2WD8 - chains B and C of the 4 polymer chains in the assembly; structure by X-ray diffraction, 2.10 A resolution.

# Chain B (and C)
Molecule: Pteridine reductase
Organism: Trypanosoma brucei brucei
Notes: EC 1.5.1.33; chain C of this document is another copy of the same molecule, construct and numbering; everything in this record applies to it too
UniProt: O76290 (O76290_TRYBB); numbering as in UniProt (aligned over 1-268)
Sequence (268 residues; each row starts with the number of its first residue):
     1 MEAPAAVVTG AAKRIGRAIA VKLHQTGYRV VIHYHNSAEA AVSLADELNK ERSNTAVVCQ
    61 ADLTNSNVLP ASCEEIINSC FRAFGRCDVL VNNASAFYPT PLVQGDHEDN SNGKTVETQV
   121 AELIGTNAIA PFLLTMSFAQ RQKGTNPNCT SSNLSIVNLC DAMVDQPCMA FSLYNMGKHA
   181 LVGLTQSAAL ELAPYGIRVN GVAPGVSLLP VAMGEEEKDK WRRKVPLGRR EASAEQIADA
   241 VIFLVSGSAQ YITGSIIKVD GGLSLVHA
Disordered / not traced: 1, 104-112, 143-152 (chain C: 1, 104-112, 143-151)
Small-molecule neighbours:
  - NADP (NAP; NADP nicotinamide-adenine-dinucleotide phosphate): Gly10, Ala12, Arg14, Ile15, Gly16, His33, Tyr34, His35, Asn36, Ser37, Ala61, Asp62, Leu63, Thr64, Asn93, Ala94, Ser95, Ala96, Thr126, Asn127, Leu159, Cys160, Asp161, Tyr174, Lys178, Pro204, Gly205, Val206, Ser207, Leu208
  - NADP (VGF; 1-(3,4-dichlorobenzyl)-7-phenyl-1H-benzimidazol-2-amine): Phe97, Asp161, Met163, Cys168, Phe171, Tyr174, Pro204, Gly205, Val206, Leu209, Met213, Trp221, Lys224, Leu263
What the authors report for this chain:
  - binding site for NADP: Phe97, Trp221

# Interface between chain B and chain C
Contacting residue pairs (25; chain B residue first):
  Met163(B) with His267(C)
  Asp165(B) with Leu265(C)
  Gln166(B) with Gln166(C); Ser264(C); Leu265(C); His267(C)
  Pro167(B) with Leu265(C); His267(C)
  Cys168(B) with His267(C)
  Trp221(B) with His267(C)
  Lys224(B) with Ala268(C), hydrogen bond (side chain-backbone)
  Ser264(B) with Gln166(C)
  Leu265(B) with Asp165(C); Gln166(C); Pro167(C)
  Val266(B) with Ala268(C), hydrophobic
  His267(B) with Met163(C); Gln166(C); Pro167(C); Cys168(C); Trp221(C); Ala268(C)
  Ala268(B) with Lys224(C), hydrogen bond (backbone-side chain); Val266(C), hydrophobic; His267(C)
Other interface residues (no listed pair), chain B (13 interface residues in all): Leu263
Other interface residues (no listed pair), chain C (13 interface residues in all): Leu263

# In short
Chain B and chain C each contribute 13 residues to their interface; the contacts include 2 hydrogen bonds. Its
one hydrogen-bonded contact is Lys224(B)-Ala268(C). Chain B binds NADP. From the paper: a binding site for
NADP at Phe97(B) and Trp221(B).
Both chains are Pteridine reductase (Trypanosoma brucei brucei). Entry 2WD8 (Pteridine reductase 1 (PTR1) from
trypanosoma brucei in complex with NADP and ddd00071204) was determined by X-ray diffraction, deposited
together with 3GN1, 3GN2 and 2WD7.
